Entry 8XBF (electron microscopy, 3.60 A resolution); this record covers chains A and D of the 7 polymer chains in the assembly.

== Chain A ==
Protein: Spike glycoprotein
From: Severe acute respiratory syndrome coronavirus 2
UniProt: P0DTC2 (SPIKE_SARS2); aligned to UniProt positions 1-1208 over residues 1-1208
Sequence (1278 residues; each row starts with the number of its first residue; note: 5 numbers in that range are skipped by the numbering (no residue carries them; nothing is unmodelled there)):
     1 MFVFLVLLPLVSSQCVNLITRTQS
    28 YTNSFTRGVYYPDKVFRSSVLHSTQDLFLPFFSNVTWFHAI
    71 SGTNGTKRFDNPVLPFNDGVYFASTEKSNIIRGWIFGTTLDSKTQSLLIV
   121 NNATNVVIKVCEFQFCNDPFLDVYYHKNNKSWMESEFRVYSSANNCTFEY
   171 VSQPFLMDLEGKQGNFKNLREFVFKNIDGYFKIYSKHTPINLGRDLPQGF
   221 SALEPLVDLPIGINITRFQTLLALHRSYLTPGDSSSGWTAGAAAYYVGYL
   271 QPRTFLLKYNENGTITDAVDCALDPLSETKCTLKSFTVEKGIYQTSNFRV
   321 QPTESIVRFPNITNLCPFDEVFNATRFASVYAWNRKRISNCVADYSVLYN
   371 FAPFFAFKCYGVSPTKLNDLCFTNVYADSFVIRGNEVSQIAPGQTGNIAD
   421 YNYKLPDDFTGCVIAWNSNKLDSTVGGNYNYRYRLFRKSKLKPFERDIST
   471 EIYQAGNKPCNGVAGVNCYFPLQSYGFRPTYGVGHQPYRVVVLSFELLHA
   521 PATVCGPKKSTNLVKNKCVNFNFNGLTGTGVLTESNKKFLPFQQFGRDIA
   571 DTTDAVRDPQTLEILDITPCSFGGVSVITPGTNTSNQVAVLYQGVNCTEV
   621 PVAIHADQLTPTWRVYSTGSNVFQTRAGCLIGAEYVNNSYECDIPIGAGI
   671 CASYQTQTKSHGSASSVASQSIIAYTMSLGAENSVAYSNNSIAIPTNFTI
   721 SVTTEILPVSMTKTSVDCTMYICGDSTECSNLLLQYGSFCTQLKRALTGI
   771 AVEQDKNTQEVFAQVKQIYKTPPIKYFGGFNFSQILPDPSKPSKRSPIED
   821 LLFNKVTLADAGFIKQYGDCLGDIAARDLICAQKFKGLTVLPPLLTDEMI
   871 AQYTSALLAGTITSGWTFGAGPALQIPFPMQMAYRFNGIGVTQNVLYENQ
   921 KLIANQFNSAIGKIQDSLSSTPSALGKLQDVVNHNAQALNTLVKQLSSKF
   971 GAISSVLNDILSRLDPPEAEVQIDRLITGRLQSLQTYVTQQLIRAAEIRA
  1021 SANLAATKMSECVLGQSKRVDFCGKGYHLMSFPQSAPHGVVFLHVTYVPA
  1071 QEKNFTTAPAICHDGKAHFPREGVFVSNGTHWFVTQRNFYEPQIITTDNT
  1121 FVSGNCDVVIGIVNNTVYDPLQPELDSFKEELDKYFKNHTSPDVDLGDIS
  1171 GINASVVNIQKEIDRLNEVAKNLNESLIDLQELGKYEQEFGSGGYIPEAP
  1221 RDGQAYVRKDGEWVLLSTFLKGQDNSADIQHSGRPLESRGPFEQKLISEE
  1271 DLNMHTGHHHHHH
Disordered / not traced: 1-13, 1148-1283
Cystine bridges: Cys15-Cys136, Cys131-Cys166, Cys291-Cys301, Cys336-Cys361, Cys379-Cys432, Cys391-Cys525, Cys480-Cys488, Cys538-Cys590, Cys617-Cys649, Cys662-Cys671, Cys738-Cys760, Cys743-Cys749, Cys1032-Cys1043, Cys1082-Cys1126
Covalent attachments: N-acetylglucosamine (NAG) linked to Asn165, Asn282, Asn709, Asn717, Asn1098, Asn1134
Differences from the reference sequence: engineered mutation Ile19 (Thr in P0DTC2), Asp142 (Gly in P0DTC2), Gly213 (Val in P0DTC2), Asp339 (Gly in P0DTC2), Phe371 (Ser in P0DTC2), Pro373 (Ser in P0DTC2), Phe375 (Ser in P0DTC2), Ala376 (Thr in P0DTC2), Asn405 (Asp in P0DTC2), Ser408 (Arg in P0DTC2), Asn417 (Lys in P0DTC2), Lys440 (Asn in P0DTC2), Thr444 (Lys in P0DTC2), Arg452 (Leu in P0DTC2), Lys460 (Asn in P0DTC2), Asn477 (Ser in P0DTC2), Lys478 (Thr in P0DTC2), Ala484 (Glu in P0DTC2), Val486 (Phe in P0DTC2), Arg498 (Gln in P0DTC2), Tyr501 (Asn in P0DTC2), His505 (Tyr in P0DTC2), Gly614 (Asp in P0DTC2), Tyr655 (His in P0DTC2), Lys679 (Asn in P0DTC2), His681 (Pro in P0DTC2), Gly682 (Arg in P0DTC2), Ser683 (Arg in P0DTC2), Ser685 (Arg in P0DTC2), Lys764 (Asn in P0DTC2), Tyr796 (Asp in P0DTC2), Pro817 (Phe in P0DTC2), Lys856 (Asn in P0DTC2), Pro892 (Ala in P0DTC2), Pro899 (Ala in P0DTC2), Pro942 (Ala in P0DTC2), His954 (Gln in P0DTC2), Lys969 (Asn in P0DTC2), Pro987 (Val in P0DTC2); conflict Ser24 (Ala27 in P0DTC2), Pro986 (Lys in P0DTC2); expression tag (1209-1283)
Swiss-Prot annotation at these positions:
  - region: Asn280 to Cys301 (Putative superantigen), Asn448 to Tyr451, Tyr453 to Phe456 (Immunodominant HLA epitope recognized by the CD8+), Ser816 to Tyr837 (Fusion peptide 1), Lys835 to Phe855 (Fusion peptide 2), Asp1163 to Glu1202 (Heptad repeat 2)
  - site: Arg815, Ser816 (Cleavage)
  - glycosylation: Asn17 (N-linked (GlcNAc...) (complex) asparagine), Asn61 (N-linked (GlcNAc...) (hybrid) asparagine), Asn74 (N-linked (GlcNAc...) (complex) asparagine), Asn122 (N-linked (GlcNAc...) (hybrid) asparagine), Asn149 (N-linked (GlcNAc...) (complex) asparagine), Asn165 (N-linked (GlcNAc...) (complex) asparagine), Asn234 (N-linked (GlcNAc...) (high mannose) asparagine), Asn282 (N-linked (GlcNAc...) (complex) asparagine), Thr323 (O-linked (GalNAc) threonine), Ser325 (O-linked (HexNAc...) serine), Asn331 (N-linked (GlcNAc...) (complex) asparagine), Asn343 (N-linked (GlcNAc...) (complex) asparagine), Asn603 (N-linked (GlcNAc...) (hybrid) asparagine), Asn616 (N-linked (GlcNAc...) (complex) asparagine), Asn657 (N-linked (GlcNAc...) (complex) asparagine), Thr676 (O-linked (GlcNAc...) threonine), Thr678 (O-linked (GlcNAc...) threonine), Asn709 (N-linked (GlcNAc...) (high mannose) asparagine), Asn717 (N-linked (GlcNAc...) (hybrid) asparagine), Asn801 (N-linked (GlcNAc...) (hybrid) asparagine) and 6 more in UniProt

== Chain D ==
Protein: O5C2, heavy chain
From: Homo sapiens
Sequence (122 residues; each row starts with the number of its first residue):
     1 TRVEVQLVESGGGLIQPGGSLRLSCAASGIIVSRNYMSWVRQAPGKGLEW
    51 VSILYAGGSSFYAEPVQGRFTVSRDNSKNTLFLEMNSLRVEDTAVYYCAR
   101 DLQWGIDIWGQGAMVTVSSAST
Disordered / not traced: 1-4, 119-122
Cystine bridges: Cys25-Cys98

== Chain A / chain D interface ==
Contacting residue pairs (16; chain A residue first):
  Arg403(A) - Tyr55(D)
  Gln409(A) - Gln103(D)  hydrogen bond
  Gly416(A) - Gln103(D)
  Asn417(A) - Gln103(D)  hydrogen bond
  Tyr453(A) - Tyr55(D)
  Gln493(A) - Phe61(D)
  Ser494(A) - Ser59(D)
  Tyr495(A) - Ser59(D)  hydrogen bond (backbone-side chain)
  Gly496(A) - Gly57(D)
  Tyr501(A) - Ala56(D)
  Tyr501(A) - Gly57(D)  hydrogen bond (side chain-backbone)
  Gly502(A) - Ser33(D)  hydrogen bond (backbone-backbone)
  Gly504(A) - Arg34(D)
  His505(A) - Arg34(D)
  His505(A) - Tyr36(D)
  His505(A) - Ala56(D)
Interface residues without a listed pair, chain A (18 interface residues in all): Asn405, Leu455, Arg498, Thr500, Val503
Interface residues without a listed pair, chain D (14 interface residues in all): Ile31, Asn35, Gly58, Arg74, Asn76

== Overview ==
18 residues of chain A face 14 of chain D across their interface, with 5 hydrogen bonds. Among the polar pairs
are Gln409(A)-Gln103(D), Asn417(A)-Gln103(D) and Tyr495(A)-Ser59(D). Covalently linked N-acetylglucosamine: at
Asn165(A), Asn282(A), Asn709(A), Asn717(A), Asn1098(A) and Asn1134(A).
Chain A is Spike glycoprotein (Severe acute respiratory syndrome coronavirus 2) and chain D is O5C2, heavy
chain (Homo sapiens); the structure, Cryo-EM structure of SARS-CoV-2 S-BQ.1 in complex with antibody O5C2, was
determined by electron microscopy (same publication as 8XAL).
